5DPE - chain E; structure by X-ray diffraction, 1.34 A resolution.

== Chain E ==
Name: Thermolysin
Source organism: Bacillus thermoproteolyticus
Notes: EC 3.4.24.27
Reference sequence: P00800 (THER_BACTH); residues 1-316 here correspond to UniProt positions 233-548 (UniProt number = residue number + 232)
Chain sequence (316 residues; row label = number of the first residue in the row):
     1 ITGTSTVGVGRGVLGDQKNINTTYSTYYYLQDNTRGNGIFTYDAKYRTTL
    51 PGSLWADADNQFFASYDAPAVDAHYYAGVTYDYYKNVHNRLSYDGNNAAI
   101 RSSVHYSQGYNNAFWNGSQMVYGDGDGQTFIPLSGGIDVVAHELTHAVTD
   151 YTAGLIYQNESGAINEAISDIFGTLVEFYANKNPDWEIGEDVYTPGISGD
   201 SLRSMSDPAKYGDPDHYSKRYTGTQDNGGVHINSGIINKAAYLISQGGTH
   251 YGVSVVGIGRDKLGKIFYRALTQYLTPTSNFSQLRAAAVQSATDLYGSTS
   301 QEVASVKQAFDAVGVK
UniProt features mapped onto this chain:
  - active site: Glu143, His231 (Proton donor)
  - binding site (Ca(2+)): Asp57, Asp59, Gln61, Asp138, Glu177, Asn183, Asp185, Glu187, Glu190, Tyr193, Thr194, Ile197, Asp200
  - binding site (Zn(2+)): His142, His146, Glu166

== In short ==
UniProt lists active-site residues Glu143 and His231, 13 Ca2+-binding residues and 3 Zn2+-binding residues.
Chain E is Thermolysin (Bacillus thermoproteolyticus); the structure, Thermolysin in complex with inhibitor,
was determined by X-ray diffraction together with 5DPF from the same study.
